9J1K - chains J and m of the 45 polymer chains in the assembly; structure by electron microscopy, 2.88 A resolution.

== Chain J ==
Molecule: FtbJ
Organism: Listeria monocytogenes
UniProtKB: A0A239T408 (A0A239T408_LISMN); residue numbers follow UniProt; this construct covers 1-622
Chain sequence (622 residues; each row starts with the number of its first residue):
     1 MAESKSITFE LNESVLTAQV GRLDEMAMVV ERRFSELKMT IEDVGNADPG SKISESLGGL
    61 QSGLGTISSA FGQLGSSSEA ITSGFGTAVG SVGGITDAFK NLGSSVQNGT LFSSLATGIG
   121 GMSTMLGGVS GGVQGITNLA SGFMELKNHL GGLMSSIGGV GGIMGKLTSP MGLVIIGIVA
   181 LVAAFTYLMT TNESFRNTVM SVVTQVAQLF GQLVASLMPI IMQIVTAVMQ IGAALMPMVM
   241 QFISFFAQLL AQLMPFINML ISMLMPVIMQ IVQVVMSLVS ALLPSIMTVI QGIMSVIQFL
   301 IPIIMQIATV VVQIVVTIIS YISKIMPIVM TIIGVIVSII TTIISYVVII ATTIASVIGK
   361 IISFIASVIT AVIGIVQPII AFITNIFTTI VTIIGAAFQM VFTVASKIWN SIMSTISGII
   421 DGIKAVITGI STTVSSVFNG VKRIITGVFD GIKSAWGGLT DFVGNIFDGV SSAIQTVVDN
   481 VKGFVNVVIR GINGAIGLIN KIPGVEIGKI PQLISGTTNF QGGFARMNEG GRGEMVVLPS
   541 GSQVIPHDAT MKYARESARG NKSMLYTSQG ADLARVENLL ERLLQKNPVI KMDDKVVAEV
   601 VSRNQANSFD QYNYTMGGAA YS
Disordered / not traced: 1-572

== Chain m ==
Molecule: CCA-adding enzyme
Organism: Listeria monocytogenes
UniProtKB: A0A0E1A1J3 (A0A0E1A1J3_LISMN); numbering as in UniProt (aligned over 1-99)
Chain sequence (99 residues; numbered 1 to 99; the number before each row is that of its first residue):
     1 MATEIRVLKN VDDTVFYPKT HVTAVEGLDS ATTTTSGLMP ASDKTKLNGI EANAEKNNVT
    61 AIDIANWNKK QDAILVSENG SNFKITVTNA GELKATKVE
Disordered / not traced: 1-72

== Chain J / chain m interface ==
Contacting residue pairs - 22 pairs, chain J then chain m:
  Leu573(J) - Ala73(m)  hydrophobic
  Arg575(J) - Ser77(m)
  Val576(J) - Ala73(m)
  Val576(J) - Val76(m)  hydrophobic
  Val576(J) - Ser77(m)
  Leu579(J) - Gly80(m)
  Leu583(J) - Gly80(m)
  Leu583(J) - Phe83(m)  hydrophobic
  Leu583(J) - Lys84(m)
  Lys586(J) - Phe83(m)
  Lys586(J) - Lys84(m)
  Lys586(J) - Thr88(m)
  Ile590(J) - Glu92(m)
  Ile590(J) - Glu99(m)
  Lys591(J) - Glu99(m)
  Met592(J) - Glu92(m)
  Met592(J) - Glu99(m)
  Asp593(J) - Glu99(m)
  Val596(J) - Glu99(m)
  Val597(J) - Lys94(m)
  Val597(J) - Glu99(m)
  Val600(J) - Lys94(m)
Other interface residues (no listed pair), chain J (15 interface residues in all): Leu580, Arg603
Other interface residues (no listed pair), chain m (16 interface residues in all): Ser81, Val87, Asn89, Ala90, Lys97, Val98

== In short ==
Chain J and chain m form an interface of 15 and 16 residues respectively.
Chain J is FtbJ and chain m is CCA-adding enzyme, both from Listeria monocytogenes; the structure, Tip region
of monocin, was determined by electron microscopy together with 9J1J and 9J1L from the same study.
